PDB entry 1YUZ | X-ray diffraction, 1.40 A resolution | chains A and B

# Chain A (and B)
Name: Nigerythrin
Source organism: Desulfovibrio vulgaris subsp. vulgaris
Notes: chain B of this document is another copy of the same molecule, construct and numbering; everything in this record applies to it too
UniProt: P30820 (NIGY_DESVH); numbering as in UniProt (aligned over 1-202)
Amino-acid sequence (202 residues; row label = number of the first residue in the row):
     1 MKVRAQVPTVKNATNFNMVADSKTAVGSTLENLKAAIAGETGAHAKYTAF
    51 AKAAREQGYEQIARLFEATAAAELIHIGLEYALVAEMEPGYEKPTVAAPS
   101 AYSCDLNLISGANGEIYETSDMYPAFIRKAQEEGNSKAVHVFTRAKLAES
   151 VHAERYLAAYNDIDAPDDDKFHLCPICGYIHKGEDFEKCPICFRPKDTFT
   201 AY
Disordered / not traced: 97-98 (chain B: fully traced)
Swiss-Prot annotation at these positions:
  - binding site (Fe cation): E40, E73, E115, E118, E149, H152, C174, C177, C189, C192
Ion coordination: Fe ion site 1: E40, E73, E118, E149; Fe2+: E73, E115, E149, H152; Fe ion site 2: C174, C177, C189, C192

# Interface between chain A and chain B
Pairs across the interface (67):
  M1(A) with N161(B); D162(B)
  K2(A) with D162(B), hydrogen bond (backbone-side chain); A165(B), hydrogen bond (side chain-backbone); P166(B); D167(B), salt bridge
  R4(A) with D164(B)
  A13(A) with D164(B)
  T14(A) with Y59(B), hydrogen bond; D105(B); I163(B); D164(B), hydrogen bond
  N15(A) with D105(B); Y160(B), hydrogen bond (side chain-backbone); I163(B)
  F16(A) with D105(B)
  N17(A) with S103(B); D105(B), hydrogen bond; L106(B)
  M18(A) with L106(B)
  V19(A) with L106(B)
  Y59(A) with T14(B), hydrogen bond
  S103(A) with N17(B), hydrogen bond
  D105(A) with T14(B); N15(B); F16(B); N17(B), hydrogen bond
  L106(A) with N17(B); M18(B); V19(B)
  I109(A) with I116(B), hydrophobic; S120(B)
  N113(A) with I116(B)
  I116(A) with I109(B), hydrophobic; N113(B); I116(B), hydrophobic
  T119(A) with Y160(B)
  S120(A) with I109(B)
  K146(A) with Y160(B), hydrogen bond
  S150(A) with Y160(B); N161(B), hydrogen bond
  V151(A) with N161(B)
  A153(A) with L157(B)
  E154(A) with A158(B); N161(B), hydrogen bond
  L157(A) with S150(B); A153(B), hydrophobic; L157(B), hydrophobic
  A158(A) with E154(B)
  Y160(A) with N15(B), hydrogen bond (backbone-side chain); T119(B), hydrogen bond (side chain-backbone); K146(B), hydrogen bond; S150(B)
  N161(A) with M1(B); S150(B), hydrogen bond; V151(B); E154(B), hydrogen bond
  D162(A) with M1(B); K2(B), hydrogen bond (side chain-backbone)
  I163(A) with T14(B); N15(B)
  D164(A) with R4(B), salt bridge; A13(B); T14(B), hydrogen bond
  A165(A) with K2(B), hydrogen bond (backbone-side chain)
  P166(A) with K2(B)
  D167(A) with K2(B), salt bridge
Interface residues without a listed pair, chain A (36 interface residues in all): N12, A112
Interface residues without a listed pair, chain B (35 interface residues in all): N12

# Summary
36 residues of chain A face 35 of chain B across their interface, with 20 hydrogen bonds and 3 salt bridges.
Among the polar pairs are K2(A)-D167(B), D164(A)-R4(B) and K2(A)-D162(B). From UniProt: 10 Fe cation-binding
residues on chain A.
Chain A and chain B are both Nigerythrin (Desulfovibrio vulgaris subsp. vulgaris); the structure, Partially
Reduced State of Nigerythrin, was determined by X-ray diffraction, deposited together with 1YUX and 1YV1.
